PDB entry 5U7L | X-ray diffraction, 2.38 A resolution | chain A

== Chain A ==
Protein: cGMP-dependent 3', 5'-cyclic phosphodiesterase
Source organism: Homo sapiens
Notes: EC 3.1.4.17; fragment: Catalytic domain of PDE2
Reference sequence: O00408 (PDE2A_HUMAN), isoform O00408-5; residues 579-919 here correspond to UniProt positions 323-663 (UniProt number = residue number - 256)
Amino-acid sequence (345 residues; row label = number of the first residue in the row):
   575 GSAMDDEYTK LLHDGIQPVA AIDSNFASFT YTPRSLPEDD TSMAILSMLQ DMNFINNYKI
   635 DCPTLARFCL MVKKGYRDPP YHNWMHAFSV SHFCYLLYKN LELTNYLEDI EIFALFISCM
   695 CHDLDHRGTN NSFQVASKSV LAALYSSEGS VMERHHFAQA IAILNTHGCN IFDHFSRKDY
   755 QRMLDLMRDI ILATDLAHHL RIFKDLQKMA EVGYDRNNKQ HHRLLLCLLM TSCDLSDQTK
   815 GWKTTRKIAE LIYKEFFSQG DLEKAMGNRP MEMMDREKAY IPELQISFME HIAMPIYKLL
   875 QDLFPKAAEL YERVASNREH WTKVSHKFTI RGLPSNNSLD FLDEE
Not modelled in the structure: 575-578, 918-919
Differences from the reference sequence: expression tag (575-578)
Ion coordination: Zn2+: His-660, His-696, Asp-697, Asp-808; Mg2+ near Asp-697 (its only coordinating residue here)
Ligand contacts: inhibitors (7Y4; (3R)-1-{3-[5-(4-ethylphenyl)-1-methyl-1H-pyrazol-4-yl]-1-methyl-1H-pyrazolo[3,4-d]pyrimidin-4-yl}-N,N-dimethylpyrrolidin-3-amine): Tyr-655, His-656, Thr-768, Leu-770, His-773, Thr-805, Asp-808, Leu-809, Asp-811, Gln-812, Ile-822, Ile-826, Tyr-827, Phe-830, Met-847, Gln-859, Phe-862, Ile-866, Ile-870

== Summary ==
Chain A binds inhibitors. The Zn2+ site is built by His-660, His-696, Asp-697 and Asp-808.
Chain A is cGMP-dependent 3', 5'-cyclic phosphodiesterase (Homo sapiens); the structure, PDE2 catalytic domain
complexed with inhibitors, was determined by X-ray diffraction together with 5U7D, 5U7I, 5U7J and 5U7K from
the same study.
